Entry 6M6A (electron microscopy, 5.00 A resolution (low resolution: residue-level contacts below are approximate; hydrogen-bond / salt-bridge calls are withheld)); this record covers chains A and B of the 8 polymer chains in the assembly.

== Chain A (and B) ==
Molecule: DNA-directed RNA polymerase subunit alpha
From: Thermus thermophilus (strain HB8 / ATCC 27634 / DSM 579)
Notes: EC 2.7.7.6; chain B of this document is another copy of the same molecule, construct and numbering; everything in this record applies to it too
UniProtKB: Q5SHR6 (RPOA_THET8); residue numbers follow UniProt; this construct covers 1-315
Chain sequence (315 residues; each row starts with the number of its first residue):
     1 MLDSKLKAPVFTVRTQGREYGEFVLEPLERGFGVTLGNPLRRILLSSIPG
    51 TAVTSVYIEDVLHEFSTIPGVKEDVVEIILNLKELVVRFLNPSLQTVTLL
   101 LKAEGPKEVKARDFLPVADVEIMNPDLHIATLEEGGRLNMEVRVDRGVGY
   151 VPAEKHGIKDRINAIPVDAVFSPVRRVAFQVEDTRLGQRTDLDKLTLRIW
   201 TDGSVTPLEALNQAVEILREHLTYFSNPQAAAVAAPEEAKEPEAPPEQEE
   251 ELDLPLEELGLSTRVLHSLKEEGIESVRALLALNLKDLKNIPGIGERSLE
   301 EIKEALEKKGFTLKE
Not modelled in the structure: 1-3, 230-315 (chain B: 1-6, 229-315)

== How chain A and chain B interact ==
Pairs across the interface (35):
  V10(A) with P228(B)
  F11(A) with N227(B); P228(B)
  T12(A) with P228(B)
  L25(A) with Y224(B); F225(B)
  G31(A) with R42(B)
  F32(A) with H221(B)
  V34(A) with R42(B)
  T35(A) with P39(B); R42(B)
  L36(A) with H221(B)
  P39(A) with T35(B); P39(B)
  R42(A) with G31(B); V34(B); T35(B)
  I43(A) with T35(B)
  V215(A) with L222(B); F225(B)
  L218(A) with L222(B)
  R219(A) with L222(B)
  H221(A) with F32(B)
  L222(A) with V215(B); L218(B); R219(B); L222(B)
  Y224(A) with P9(B)
  F225(A) with L25(B)
  N227(A) with F11(B)
  P228(A) with F11(B); V13(B)
  Q229(A) with F11(B); T12(B); V13(B)
Interface residues without a listed pair, chain A (25 interface residues in all): P9, L40, I217
Interface residues without a listed pair, chain B (25 interface residues in all): L36, I43, L208, L211, I217

== Overview ==
The chain A/chain B interface involves 25 residues from each chain.
Chain A and chain B are both DNA-directed RNA polymerase subunit alpha (Thermus thermophilus (strain HB8 /
ATCC 27634 / DSM 579)); the structure, Cryo-EM structure of Thermus thermophilus Mfd in complex with RNA
polymerase, was determined by electron microscopy, deposited together with 6M6B and 6M6C.
